PDB entry 6GH5 | electron microscopy, 3.40 A resolution | chains D and F of the 8 polymer chains in the assembly

[Chain D]
Protein: DNA-directed RNA polymerase subunit beta'
Source organism: Escherichia coli (strain K12)
Notes: EC 2.7.7.6
Reference sequence: P0A8T7 (RPOC_ECOLI); residues 1-1407 here = UniProt positions 1-1407
Amino-acid sequence (1407 residues; each row starts with the number of its first residue):
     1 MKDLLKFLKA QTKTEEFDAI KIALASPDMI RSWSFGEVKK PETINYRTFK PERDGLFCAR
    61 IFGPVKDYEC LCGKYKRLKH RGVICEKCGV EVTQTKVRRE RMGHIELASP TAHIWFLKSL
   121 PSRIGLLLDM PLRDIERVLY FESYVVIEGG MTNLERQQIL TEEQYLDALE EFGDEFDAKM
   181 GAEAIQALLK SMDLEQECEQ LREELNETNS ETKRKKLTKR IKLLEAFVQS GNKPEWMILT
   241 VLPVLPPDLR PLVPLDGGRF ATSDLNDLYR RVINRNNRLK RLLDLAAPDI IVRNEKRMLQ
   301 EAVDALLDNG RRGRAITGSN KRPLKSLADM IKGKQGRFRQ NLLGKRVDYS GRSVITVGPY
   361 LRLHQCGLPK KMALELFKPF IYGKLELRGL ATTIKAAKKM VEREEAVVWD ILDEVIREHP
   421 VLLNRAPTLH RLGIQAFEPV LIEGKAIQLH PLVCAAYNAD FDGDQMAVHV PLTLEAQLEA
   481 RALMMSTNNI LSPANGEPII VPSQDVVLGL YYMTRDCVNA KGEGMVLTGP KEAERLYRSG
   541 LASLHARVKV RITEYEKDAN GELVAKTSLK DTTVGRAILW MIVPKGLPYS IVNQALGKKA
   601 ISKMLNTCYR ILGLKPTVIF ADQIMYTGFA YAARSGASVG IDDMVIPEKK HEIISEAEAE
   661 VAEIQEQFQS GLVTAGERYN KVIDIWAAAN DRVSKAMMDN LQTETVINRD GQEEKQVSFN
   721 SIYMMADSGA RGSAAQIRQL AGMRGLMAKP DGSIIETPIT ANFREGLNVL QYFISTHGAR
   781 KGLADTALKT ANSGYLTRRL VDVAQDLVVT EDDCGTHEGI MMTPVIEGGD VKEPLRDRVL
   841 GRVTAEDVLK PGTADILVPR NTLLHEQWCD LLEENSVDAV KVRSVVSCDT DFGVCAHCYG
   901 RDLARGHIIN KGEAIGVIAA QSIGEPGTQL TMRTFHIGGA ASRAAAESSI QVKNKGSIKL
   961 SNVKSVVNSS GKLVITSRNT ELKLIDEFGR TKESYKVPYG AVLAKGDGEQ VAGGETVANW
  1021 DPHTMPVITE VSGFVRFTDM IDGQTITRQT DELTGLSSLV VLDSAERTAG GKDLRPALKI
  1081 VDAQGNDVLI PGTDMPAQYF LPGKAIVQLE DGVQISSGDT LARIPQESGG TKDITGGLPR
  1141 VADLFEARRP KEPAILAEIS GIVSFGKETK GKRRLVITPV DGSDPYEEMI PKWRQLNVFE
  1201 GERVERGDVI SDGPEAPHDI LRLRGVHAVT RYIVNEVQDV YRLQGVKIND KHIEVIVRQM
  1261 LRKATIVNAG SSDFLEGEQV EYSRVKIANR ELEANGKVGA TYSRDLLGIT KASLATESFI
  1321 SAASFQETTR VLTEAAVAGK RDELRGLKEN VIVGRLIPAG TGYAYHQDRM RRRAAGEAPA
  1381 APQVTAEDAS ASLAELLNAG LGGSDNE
Unresolved in the structure: 1-3, 1050-1056, 1068-1074, 1089-1096, 1127-1132, 1377-1407

[Chain F]
Molecule: nifH promoter template DNA
Sequence (63 nucleotides; row label = number of the first residue in the row; numbers below 1 keep their minus sign (DA-27 is residue -27)):
   -27 ACATGAATGC GCAACAGCAT GCGCGCCCAG GGCTGATCGT GCAAAAGTCG TGCCAGCCGT
    33 CTC
Unresolved in the structure: -27 to -17, 30-35

[Interface between chain D and chain F]
Pairs across the interface (20; chain D residue first):
  Leu120(D) with DG-5(F), sugar contact
  Asn209(D) with DC-13(F), phosphate contact
  Ser210(D) with DC-13(F), sugar contact; DA-12(F), hydrogen bond to the phosphate
  Glu211(D) with DA-12(F), phosphate contact
  Thr212(D) with DA-12(F), phosphate contact
  Val253(D) with DC5(F), base contact
  Leu255(D) with DG7(F), phosphate contact
  Ala261(D) with DT6(F), base contact
  Thr262(D) with DT6(F), base contact; DG7(F), base contact
  Ser319(D) with DG4(F), base contact
  Asn320(D) with DG4(F), hydrogen bond to the base
  Arg322(D) with DG3(F), base contact
  Lys334(D) with DC-1(F), salt bridge to the phosphate
  Tyr795(D) with DC-2(F), phosphate contact
  Gln1326(D) with DG-3(F), phosphate contact; DC-2(F), phosphate contact
  Glu1327(D) with DC-4(F), sugar contact; DG-3(F), phosphate contact
Interface residues without a listed pair, chain D (19 interface residues in all): Lys118, Asp267, Arg270
Interface residues without a listed pair, chain F (13 interface residues in all): DC0

[Overview]
19 residues of chain D face 13 of chain F across their interface, with 2 hydrogen bonds and 1 salt bridge.
Among the polar pairs are Asn320(D)-DG4(F), Ser210(D)-DA-12(F) and Lys334(D)-DC-1(F).
Here chain D is DNA-directed RNA polymerase subunit beta' (Escherichia coli (strain K12)) and chain F is nifH
promoter template DNA. Entry 6GH5 (Cryo-EM structure of bacterial RNA polymerase-sigma54 holoenzyme
transcription open complex) was determined by electron microscopy, deposited together with 6GFW and 6GH6.
